Entry 8SIN (electron microscopy, 6.80 A resolution (low resolution: residue-level contacts below are approximate; hydrogen-bond / salt-bridge calls are withheld)); this record covers chains A and C of the 8 polymer chains in the assembly.

== Chain A (and C) ==
Molecule: Potassium voltage-gated channel subfamily KQT member 1
From: Homo sapiens
Notes: chain C of this document is another copy of the same molecule, construct and numbering; everything in this record applies to it too
Reference sequence: P51787 (KCNQ1_HUMAN); residue numbers follow UniProt; this construct covers 76-620
Sequence (557 residues; row label = number of the first residue in the row):
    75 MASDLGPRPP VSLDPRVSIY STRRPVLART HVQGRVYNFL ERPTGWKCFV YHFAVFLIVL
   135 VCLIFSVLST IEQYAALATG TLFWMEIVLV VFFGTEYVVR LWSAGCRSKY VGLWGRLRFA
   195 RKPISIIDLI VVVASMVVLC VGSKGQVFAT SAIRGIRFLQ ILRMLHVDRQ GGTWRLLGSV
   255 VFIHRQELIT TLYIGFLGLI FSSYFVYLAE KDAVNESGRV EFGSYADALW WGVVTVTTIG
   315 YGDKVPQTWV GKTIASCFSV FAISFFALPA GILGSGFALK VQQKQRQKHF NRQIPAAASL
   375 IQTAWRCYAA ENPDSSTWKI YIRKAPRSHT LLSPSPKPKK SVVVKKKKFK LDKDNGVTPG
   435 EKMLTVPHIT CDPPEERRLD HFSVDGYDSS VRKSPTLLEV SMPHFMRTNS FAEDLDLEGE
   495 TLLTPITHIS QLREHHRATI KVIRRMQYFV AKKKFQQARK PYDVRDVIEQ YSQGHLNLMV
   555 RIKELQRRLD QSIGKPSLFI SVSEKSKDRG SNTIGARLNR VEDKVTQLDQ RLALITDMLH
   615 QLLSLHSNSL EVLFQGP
Not modelled in the structure: 75-103, 397-505, 569-631
Sequence notes: initiating methionine (75); expression tag (621-631)
Swiss-Prot annotation at these positions:
  - region: Met-238 to Gly-246 (Interaction with KCNE3), Ala-370 to Tyr-382 (Interaction with CALM), Lys-515 to Phe-529 (Interaction with CALM), Pro-535 to Leu-572 (Interaction with KCNE1 C-terminus), Ile-588 to Leu-616 (Interaction with AKAP9), Gly-589 to His-620 (C-terminal assembly domain (tetramerization))
  - binding site (a 1,2-diacyl-sn-glycero-3-phospho-(1D-myo-inositol-4,5-bisphosphate)): Gln-244
  - modified residue (Phosphoserine): Ser-407, Ser-409
  - glycosylation: Asn-289 (N-linked (GlcNAc...) asparagine)
  - natural variant: Tyr-111 (Y111C: In LQT1; uncertain significance), Glu-115 (E115G: In LQT1), Pro-117 (P117L: In LQT1; uncertain significance), Cys-122 (C122Y: In LQT1), Phe-127 (F127L: In LQT1; uncertain significance), Val-133 (V133I: In LQT1), Leu-134 (L134P: In LQT1; uncertain significance), Cys-136 (C136F: In LQT1), Leu-137 (L137F: In LQT1; uncertain significance), Ser-140 (S140G: In ATFB3), Thr-144 (T144A: In LQT1; uncertain significance), Glu-146 (E146K: In LQT1; uncertain significance), 154 further natural variant entries in UniProt
  - mutagenesis: Arg-231 (R231A: Strongly inhibits SLC5A3 transporter activity), Val-324 (V324L: Has a voltage-gated potassium channel activity. Inhibition of voltage-gated potassium channel activity by KCNE4), Lys-326 (K326R: Has a voltage-gated potassium channel activity. Disrupts KCNE4-mediated voltage-gated potassium channel activity inhibition), Thr-327 (T327V: Has a voltage-gated potassium channel activity. Disrupts KCNE4-mediated voltage-gated potassium channel activity inhibition), Ile-328 (I328L: Has a voltage-gated potassium channel activity. Inhibition of voltage-gated potassium channel activity by KCNE4), Ser-338 (S338C: Inhibits voltage-gated potassium channel activity), Phe-340 (F340C: Inhibits voltage-gated potassium channel activity), Ile-375 (I375D: Reduced protein expression, probably due to misfolding and proteasomal degradation. No detectable electrophysiological activity. Reduced electrophysiological activity in the presence of KCNE1), Val-516 (V516D: Reduced protein expression, probably due to misfolding and proteasomal degradation. Significantly reduced electrophysiological activity ...), Lys-526 (K526N: Decreased interaction with PIP2 and calmodulin/CALM in the presence of calcium. Insensitive to gating modulation by calcified CALM. Impaired IKS current ...), Lys-527 (K527N: Decreased interaction with PIP2 and calmodulin/CALM in the presence of calcium. Decreased interaction with PIP2 and CALM in the presence of calcium; when associated with N-526 ...), Gly-589 (G589M: No effect), 4 further mutagenesis entries in UniProt
From the paper describing this entry:
  - conformationally variable residues (loop rearrangement): Gly-245 to Thr-247

== How chain A and chain C interact ==
Residue-residue contacts (70):
  Val-141(A) / Tyr-299(C)
  Gly-219(A) / Tyr-278(C)
  Phe-222(A) / Tyr-278(C)
  Ala-223(A) / Tyr-278(C)
  Ala-226(A) / Phe-275(C)
  Gly-229(A) / Tyr-267(C)
  Ile-230(A) / Tyr-267(C)
  Phe-232(A) / Tyr-267(C)
  Leu-233(A) / Tyr-267(C)
  Trp-248(A) / Ile-268(C)
  Trp-304(A) / Val-319(C)
  Val-307(A) / Ser-330(C)
  Val-307(A) / Ser-333(C)
  Thr-311(A) / Thr-312(C)
  Thr-311(A) / Ser-333(C)
  Thr-312(A) / Thr-312(C)
  Ile-313(A) / Thr-312(C)
  Ile-313(A) / Ile-313(C)
  Ile-313(A) / Gly-314(C)
  Gly-314(A) / Gly-314(C)
  Tyr-315(A) / Arg-293(C)
  Tyr-315(A) / Gly-314(C)
  Tyr-315(A) / Tyr-315(C)
  Tyr-315(A) / Gly-316(C)
  Tyr-315(A) / Asp-317(C)
  Tyr-315(A) / Val-319(C)
  Ala-344(A) / Ser-338(C)
  Ala-344(A) / Leu-342(C)
  Leu-347(A) / Leu-342(C)
  Gly-348(A) / Leu-342(C)
  Gly-348(A) / Ile-346(C)
  Gly-348(A) / Ser-349(C)
  Ser-349(A) / Ser-349(C)
  Phe-351(A) / His-258(C)
  Phe-351(A) / Glu-261(C)
  Phe-351(A) / Ile-346(C)
  Ala-352(A) / Ser-349(C)
  Ala-352(A) / Gly-350(C)
  Ala-352(A) / Leu-353(C)
  Gln-356(A) / Leu-353(C)
  Gln-356(A) / Gln-357(C)
  Gln-359(A) / Asp-537(C)
  Gln-359(A) / Arg-539(C)
  Arg-360(A) / Asp-537(C)
  Arg-360(A) / Val-538(C)
  Arg-360(A) / Arg-539(C)
  Tyr-536(A) / Val-538(C)
  Tyr-536(A) / Arg-539(C)
  Tyr-536(A) / Ile-542(C)
  Asp-537(A) / Val-538(C)
  Val-541(A) / Ile-542(C)
  Gln-544(A) / Ile-542(C)
  Gln-544(A) / Tyr-545(C)
  Gln-544(A) / Ser-546(C)
  Tyr-545(A) / Tyr-545(C)
  Gly-548(A) / Tyr-545(C)
  Gly-548(A) / His-549(C)
  His-549(A) / Tyr-545(C)
  Leu-552(A) / Met-553(C)
  Leu-552(A) / Ile-556(C)
  Arg-555(A) / Met-553(C)
  Arg-555(A) / Ile-556(C)
  Arg-555(A) / Lys-557(C)
  Glu-558(A) / Gln-560(C)
  Leu-559(A) / Gln-560(C)
  Arg-562(A) / Gln-560(C)
  Arg-562(A) / Leu-563(C)
  Arg-562(A) / Asp-564(C)
  Arg-562(A) / Ile-567(C)
  Ser-566(A) / Ile-567(C)
Interface residues without a listed pair, chain A (46 interface residues in all): Thr-144, Gln-220, Leu-251, Pro-343, Val-355, Gln-547, Asn-551
Interface residues without a listed pair, chain C (48 interface residues in all): Ile-257, Gln-260, Thr-264, Val-308, Thr-309, Lys-318, Lys-326, Ala-341, Gly-345, Val-541

== Summary ==
Chain A and chain C form an interface of 46 and 48 residues respectively. From UniProt: residue binding
1,2-diacyl-sn-glycero-3-phospho-(1D-myo-inositol-4,5-bisphosphate) Gln-244(A) and 16 mutagenesis sites on
chain A. The paper reports conformational variability at Gly-245(A).
Both chains are Potassium voltage-gated channel subfamily KQT member 1 (Homo sapiens). Entry 8SIN (KCNQ1 with
voltage sensor in the down conformation) was determined by electron microscopy (same publication as 8SIK and
8SIM).
